PDB entry 2WWP | X-ray diffraction, 2.00 A resolution | chain A

[Chain A]
Name: Prostaglandin-H2 D-isomerase
From: Homo sapiens
Notes: EC 5.3.99.2
UniProtKB: P41222 (PTGDS_HUMAN); residues 23-190 here = UniProt positions 23-190
Sequence (176 residues; numbered 22 to 197; the number before each row is that of its first residue):
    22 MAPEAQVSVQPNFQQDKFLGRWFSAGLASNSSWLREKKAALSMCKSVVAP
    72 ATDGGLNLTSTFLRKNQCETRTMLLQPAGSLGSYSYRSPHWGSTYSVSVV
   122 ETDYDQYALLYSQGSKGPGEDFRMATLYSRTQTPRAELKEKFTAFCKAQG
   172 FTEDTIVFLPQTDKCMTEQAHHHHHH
Not modelled in the structure: 22-27, 56-61, 184-197
Swiss-Prot annotation at these positions:
  - active site: C65 (Nucleophile)
  - glycosylation: S29 (O-linked (GalNAc...) serine), N51 (N-linked (GlcNAc...) (complex) asparagine), N78 (N-linked (GlcNAc...) (complex) asparagine)
  - mutagenesis: K59 (K59A: Increases enzyme activity about two-fold), M64 (M64A: Reduces enzyme activity almost ten-fold), C65 (C65A: Loss of enzyme activity), L79 (L79A: Reduces enzyme activity over ten-fold), F83 (F83A: Reduces enzyme activity about five-fold), L131 (L131A: Reduces enzyme activity almost ten-fold), Y149 (Y149A: Increases enzyme activity about two-fold)
Reported in the primary citation:
  - catalytic residues: S45 (proposed by the authors, not directly observed)

[Overview]
From UniProt: active-site residue C65 and 7 mutagenesis sites. From the paper: the catalytic residue S45.
Chain A is Prostaglandin-H2 D-isomerase (Homo sapiens); the structure, Crystal structure of the human
lipocalin-type prostaglandin D synthase, was determined by X-ray diffraction, deposited together with 4IMN and
4IMO.
